7OUH - chains E and K of the 10 polymer chains in the assembly; structure by electron microscopy, 3.50 A resolution.

# Chain E
Protein: Integrase
Organism: Simian T-lymphotropic virus 1
UniProt: Q4QY51 (Q4QY51_9STL1); residues 1-297 here correspond to UniProt positions 600-896 (UniProt number = residue number + 599)
Sequence (301 residues; each row starts with the number of its first residue; numbers below 1 keep their minus sign (Gly-3 is residue -3)):
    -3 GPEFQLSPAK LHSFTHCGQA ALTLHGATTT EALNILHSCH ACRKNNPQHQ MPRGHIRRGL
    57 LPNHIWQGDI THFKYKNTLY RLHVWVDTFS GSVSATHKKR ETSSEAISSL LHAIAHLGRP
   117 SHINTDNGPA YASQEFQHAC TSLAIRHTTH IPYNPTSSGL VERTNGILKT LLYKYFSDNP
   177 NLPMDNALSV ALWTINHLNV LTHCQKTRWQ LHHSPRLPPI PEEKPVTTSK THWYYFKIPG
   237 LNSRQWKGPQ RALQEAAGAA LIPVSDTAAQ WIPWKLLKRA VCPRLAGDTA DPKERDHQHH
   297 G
Disordered / not traced: -3 to 2, 281-297
Sequence notes: expression tag (-3 to 0); engineered mutation Glu219 (Ala818 in Q4QY51)
Metal / ion sites: Zn2+: His8, His12, Cys35, Cys38; Mg2+ site 1: Asp65, Asp122 (together with Bictegravir); Mg2+ site 2: Asp65, Glu158 (together with Bictegravir)
Residues lining bound ligands: Bictegravir: Asp65, Ile66, Asp122, Asn123, Gly124, Pro125, Pro151, Thr152, Glu158
Reported in the primary citation:
  - Mg2+ coordination: Asp122
  - binding site for Bictegravir: Asn123, Gly124

# Chain K
Molecule: 30-nt DNA strand
Sequence (30 nucleotides; row label = number of the first residue in the row):
     1 ACTGTGTTTG GCGCTTCTCT CCCGGAGAGA
Disordered / not traced: 22-30

# How chain E and chain K interact
Residue-residue contacts (9):
  Arg39(E) with DG10(K), salt bridge to the phosphate
  Asn42(E) with DT8(K), hydrogen bond to the phosphate; DT9(K), phosphate contact
  Gln44(E) with DT7(K), hydrogen bond to the base; DT8(K), hydrogen bond to the sugar; DT9(K), sugar contact
  Gln46(E) with DT9(K), base contact; DG10(K), sugar contact
  Lys274(E) with DT9(K), salt bridge to the phosphate
Interface residues without a listed pair, chain E (7 interface residues in all): His45, Arg275
Interface residues without a listed pair, chain K (5 interface residues in all): DG6

# Summary
7 residues of chain E face 5 of chain K across their interface, with 3 hydrogen bonds and 2 salt bridges.
Polar pairs include Gln44(E)-DT7(K), Gln44(E)-DT8(K) and Asn42(E)-DT8(K). Bound to chain E: Bictegravir. From
the paper: a binding site for Bictegravir at Asn123(E) and Gly124(E); Mg2+ coordination by Asp122(E).
Chain E is Integrase (Simian T-lymphotropic virus 1) and chain K is a 30-nt DNA strand; the structure,
Structure of the STLV intasome:B56 complex bound to the strand-transfer inhibitor bictegravir, was determined
by electron microscopy, deposited together with 7OUF and 7OUG.
